Entry 6R9O (X-ray diffraction, 3.32 A resolution); this record covers chains A and B.

# Chain A
Molecule: PAN2-PAN3 deadenylation complex catalytic subunit PAN2
Organism: Saccharomyces cerevisiae S288C
Notes: EC 3.1.13.4
UniProtKB: P53010 (PAN2_YEAST); residues 461-1115 here = UniProt positions 461-1115
Chain sequence (672 residues; numbered 444 to 1115; the number before each row is that of its first residue):
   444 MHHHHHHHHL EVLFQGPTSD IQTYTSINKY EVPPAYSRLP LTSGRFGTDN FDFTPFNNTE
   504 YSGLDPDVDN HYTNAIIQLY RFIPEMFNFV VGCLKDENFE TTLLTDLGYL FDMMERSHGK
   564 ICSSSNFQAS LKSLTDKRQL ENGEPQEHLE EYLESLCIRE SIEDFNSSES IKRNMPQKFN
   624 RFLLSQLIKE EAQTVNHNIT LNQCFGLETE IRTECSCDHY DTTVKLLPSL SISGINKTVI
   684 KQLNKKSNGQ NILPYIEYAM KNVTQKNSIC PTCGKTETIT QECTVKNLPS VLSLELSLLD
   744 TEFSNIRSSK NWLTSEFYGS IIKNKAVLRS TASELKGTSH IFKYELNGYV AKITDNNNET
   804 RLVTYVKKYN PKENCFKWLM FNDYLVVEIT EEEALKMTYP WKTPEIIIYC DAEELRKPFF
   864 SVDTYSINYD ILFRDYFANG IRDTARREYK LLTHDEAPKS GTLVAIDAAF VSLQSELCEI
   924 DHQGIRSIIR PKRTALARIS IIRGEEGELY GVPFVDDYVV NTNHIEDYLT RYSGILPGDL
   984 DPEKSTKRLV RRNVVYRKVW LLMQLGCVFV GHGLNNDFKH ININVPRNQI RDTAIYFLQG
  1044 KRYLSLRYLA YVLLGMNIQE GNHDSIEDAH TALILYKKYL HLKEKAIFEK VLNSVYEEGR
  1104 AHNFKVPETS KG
Disordered / not traced: 444-461, 487-491, 583-586, 602-611, 681-692, 712-719, 885-890, 923-931, 1110-1115
Differences from the reference sequence: initiating methionine (444); expression tag (445-460); engineered mutation Ala-912 (Glu in P53010)
Curated features (UniProtKB/Swiss-Prot):
  - binding site (Zn(2+)): Cys-660, His-662, Cys-713, Cys-716
  - binding site (a divalent metal cation): Asp-910, Asp-1020, Asp-1071
Reported in the primary citation:
  - binding site for Aagga RNA (chain B): Tyr-975
  - mutagenesis - E912A: abolished catalytic activity (proposed by the authors, not directly observed)
  - mutagenesis - Y975A: decreased catalytic activity
  - specificity-determining residues: Tyr-975

# Chain B
Molecule: Aagga RNA
Sequence (5 nucleotides; numbered 1 to 5; the number before each row is that of its first residue):
     1 AAGGA
Disordered / not traced: 1

# Chain A / chain B interface
Contacting residue pairs (19):
  Asp-910(A) with A5(B), phosphate contact
  Ala-911(A) with A5(B), sugar contact
  Ala-912(A) with A5(B), phosphate contact
  Phe-913(A) with A5(B), hydrogen bond to the phosphate
  Leu-972(A) with A5(B), sugar contact
  Tyr-975(A) with A5(B), sugar contact
  Ser-976(A) with A5(B), hydrogen bond to the sugar
  His-1015(A) with G4(B), sugar contact; A5(B), phosphate contact
  Asn-1019(A) with G4(B), hydrogen bond to the sugar
  Asp-1020(A) with A5(B), phosphate contact
  Arg-1045(A) with A2(B), hydrogen bond to the sugar
  Tyr-1046(A) with A2(B), hydrogen bond to the sugar; G3(B), sugar contact
  Leu-1047(A) with G3(B), hydrogen bond to the sugar
  Ser-1048(A) with G3(B), phosphate contact; G4(B), hydrogen bond to the phosphate
  Leu-1049(A) with G3(B), phosphate contact; G4(B), hydrogen bond to the phosphate
Other interface residues (no listed pair), chain A (16 interface residues in all): Gly-1016

# Summary
The interface between chain A and chain B involves 16 residues on one side and 4 on the other; the contacts
include 8 hydrogen bonds. Polar contacts include Ser-976(A)/A5(B), Asn-1019(A)/G4(B) and Arg-1045(A)/A2(B).
The paper reports a binding site for Aagga RNA (chain B) at Tyr-975(A); E912A of chain A abolishes catalytic
activity.
Here chain A is PAN2-PAN3 deadenylation complex catalytic subunit PAN2 (Saccharomyces cerevisiae S288C) and
chain B is Aagga RNA. Entry 6R9O (Structure of Saccharomyces cerevisiae apo Pan2 pseudoubiquitin hydrolase-RNA
exonuclease (UCH-Exo) module in complex with AAGGA RNA) was determined by X-ray diffraction together with
6R9I, 6R9J, 6R9M, 6R9P and 6R9Q from the same study.
